Entry 2FUS (X-ray diffraction, 2.20 A resolution); this record covers chains A and B.

[Chain A (and B)]
Name: Fumarase C
Source organism: Escherichia coli
Notes: EC 4.2.1.2; chain B of this document is another copy of the same molecule, construct and numbering; everything in this record applies to it too
Reference sequence: P05042 (FUMC_ECOLI); residues 1-467 here = UniProt positions 1-467
Sequence (467 residues; row label = number of the first residue in the row):
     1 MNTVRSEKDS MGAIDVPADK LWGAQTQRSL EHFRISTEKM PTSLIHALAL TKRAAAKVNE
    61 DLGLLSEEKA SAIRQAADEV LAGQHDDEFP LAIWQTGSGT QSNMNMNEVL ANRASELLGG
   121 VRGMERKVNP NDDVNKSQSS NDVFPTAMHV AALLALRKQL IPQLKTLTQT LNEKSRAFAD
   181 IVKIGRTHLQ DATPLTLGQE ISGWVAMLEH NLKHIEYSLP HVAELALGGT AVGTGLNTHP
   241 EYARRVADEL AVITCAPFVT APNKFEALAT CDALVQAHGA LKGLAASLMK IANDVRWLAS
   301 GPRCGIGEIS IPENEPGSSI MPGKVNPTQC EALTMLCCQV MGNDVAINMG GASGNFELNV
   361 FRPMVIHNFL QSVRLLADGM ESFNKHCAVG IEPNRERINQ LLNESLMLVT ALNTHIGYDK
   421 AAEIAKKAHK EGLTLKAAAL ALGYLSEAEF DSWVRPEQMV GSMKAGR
Unresolved in the structure: 1-3, 460-467 (chain B: 317-320, 460-467)
Construct notes: engineered mutation Asn129 (His in P05042)
Swiss-Prot annotation at these positions:
  - active site: His188 (Proton donor/acceptor), Ser318
  - binding site (substrate): Ser98 to Thr100, Arg126, Ser139 to Asn141, Thr187, Ser319, Lys324 to Asn326
  - site: Glu331 (Important for catalytic activity)

[Interface between chain A and chain B]
Residue-residue contacts - 80 pairs, chain A then chain B:
  Ile184(A) with Cys304(B), hydrophobic
  Arg186(A) with Cys304(B), hydrogen bond (side chain-backbone)
  Thr187(A) with Lys324(B), hydrogen bond
  His188(A) with Asn326(B); Pro327(B); Glu331(B), salt bridge
  Leu189(A) with Arg296(B); Trp297(B); Ser300(B)
  Gln190(A) with Ala299(B); Ser300(B); Gly301(B), hydrogen bond (side chain-backbone); Gly323(B); Lys324(B); Val325(B), hydrogen bond (side chain-backbone); Asn326(B)
  Asp191(A) with Gly301(B), hydrogen bond (backbone-backbone); Pro302(B); Arg303(B), hydrogen bond (side chain-backbone); Cys304(B), hydrogen bond (side chain-backbone); Lys324(B)
  Arg296(A) with Leu189(B)
  Trp297(A) with Leu189(B); Trp297(B)
  Ala299(A) with Gln190(B)
  Ser300(A) with Leu189(B); Gln190(B)
  Gly301(A) with Leu189(B); Gln190(B), hydrogen bond (backbone-side chain); Asp191(B), hydrogen bond (backbone-backbone)
  Pro302(A) with Asp191(B)
  Arg303(A) with Asp191(B), hydrogen bond (backbone-side chain); Glu404(B), hydrogen bond (side chain-backbone); Ser405(B); Leu406(B); Ala428(B), hydrogen bond (side chain-backbone); Gly432(B); Leu433(B), hydrogen bond (side chain-backbone)
  Cys304(A) with Ile184(B), hydrophobic; Arg186(B), hydrogen bond (backbone-side chain); Asp191(B), hydrogen bond (backbone-side chain); Leu401(B), hydrogen bond (side chain-backbone); Ser405(B)
  Ser319(A) with Tyr418(B); Lys426(B), hydrogen bond
  Ile320(A) with Val409(B); Asn413(B); Tyr418(B), hydrogen bond (backbone-side chain); Ala421(B), hydrophobic; Ala422(B), hydrophobic; Ala425(B)
  Met321(A) with Met407(B), hydrophobic
  Pro322(A) with Leu406(B); Ala425(B); Lys426(B); His429(B); Lys430(B)
  Gly323(A) with Gln190(B); His429(B)
  Lys324(A) with Thr187(B), hydrogen bond; Gln190(B); Asp191(B)
  Val325(A) with Gln190(B), hydrogen bond (backbone-side chain)
  Asn326(A) with His188(B); Gln190(B)
  Pro327(A) with His188(B)
  Glu331(A) with His188(B), salt bridge
  Leu401(A) with Cys304(B), hydrogen bond (backbone-side chain)
  Glu404(A) with Arg303(B), hydrogen bond (backbone-side chain)
  Ser405(A) with Arg303(B); Cys304(B)
  Leu406(A) with Arg303(B)
  Met407(A) with Met321(B), hydrophobic
  Ala425(A) with Pro322(B), hydrophobic
  Ala428(A) with Arg303(B), hydrogen bond (backbone-side chain)
  His429(A) with Arg303(B); Pro322(B); Gly323(B)
  Gly432(A) with Arg303(B)
  Leu433(A) with Arg303(B), hydrogen bond (backbone-side chain)
Also at the interface, not in a pair above, chain A (38 interface residues in all): Gly305, Val345, Met349
Also at the interface, not in a pair above, chain B (44 interface residues in all): Gly305, Val345, Met349, Thr434

[Overview]
38 residues of chain A face 44 of chain B across their interface, with 24 hydrogen bonds and 2 salt bridges.
Polar pairs include His188(A)-Glu331(B), Arg186(A)-Cys304(B) and Thr187(A)-Lys324(B). From UniProt:
active-site residues His188(A) and Ser318(A) and 12 substrate-binding residues on chain A.
Chain A and chain B are both Fumarase C (Escherichia coli); the structure, Mutations of fumarase that
distinguish between the active site and a nearby dicarboxylic acid binding site, was determined by X-ray
diffraction, deposited together with 1FUR.
